Entry 7B5Q (electron microscopy, 2.50 A resolution); this record covers chains I and J of the 3 polymer chains in the assembly.

[Chain I]
Protein: Cyclin-H
From: Homo sapiens
UniProt: P51946 (CCNH_HUMAN); residue numbers follow UniProt; this construct covers 1-323
Chain sequence (323 residues; row label = number of the first residue in the row):
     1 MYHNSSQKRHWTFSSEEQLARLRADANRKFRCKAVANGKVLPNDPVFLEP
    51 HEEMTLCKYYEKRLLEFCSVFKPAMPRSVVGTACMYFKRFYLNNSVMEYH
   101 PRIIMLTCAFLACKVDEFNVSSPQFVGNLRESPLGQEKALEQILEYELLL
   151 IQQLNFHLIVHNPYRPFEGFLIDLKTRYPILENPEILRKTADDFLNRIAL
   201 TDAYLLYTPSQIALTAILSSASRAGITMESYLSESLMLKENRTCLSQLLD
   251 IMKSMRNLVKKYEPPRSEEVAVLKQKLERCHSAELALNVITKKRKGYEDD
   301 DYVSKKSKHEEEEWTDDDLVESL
Not modelled in the structure: 39-41, 285-323
Curated features (UniProtKB/Swiss-Prot):
  - modified residue: Ser5 (Phosphoserine), Ser132 (Phosphoserine), Ser304 (Phosphoserine), Thr315 (Phosphothreonine), Ser322 (Phosphoserine)

[Chain J]
Protein: Cyclin-dependent kinase 7
From: Homo sapiens
Notes: EC 2.7.11.22, 2.7.11.23
UniProt: P50613 (CDK7_HUMAN); residue numbers follow UniProt; this construct covers 1-346
Chain sequence (391 residues; numbered -44 to 346; the number before each row is that of its first residue; numbers below 1 keep their minus sign (Met-44 is residue -44)):
   -44 MASWSHPQFEKGGGSGGGSGGGSWSHPQFEKSGGGSENLYFQSNAMALDV
     6 KSRAKRYEKLDFLGEGQFATVYKARDKNTNQIVAIKKIKLGHRSEAKDGI
    56 NRTALREIKLLQELSHPNIIGLLDAFGHKSNISLVFDFMETDLEVIIKDN
   106 SLVLTPSHIKAYMLMTLQGLEYLHQHWILHRDLKPNNLLLDENGVLKLAD
   156 FGLAKSFGSPNRAYTHQVVTRWYRAPELLFGARMYGVGVDMWAVGCILAE
   206 LLLRVPFLPGDSDLDQLTRIFETLGTPTEEQWPDMCSLPDYVTFKSFPGI
   256 PLHHIFSAAGDDLLDLIQGLFLFNPCARITATQALKMKYFSNRPGPTPGC
   306 QLPRPNCPVETLKEQSNPALAIKRKRTEALEQGGLPKKLIF
Not modelled in the structure: -44 to 9, 46-50, 312-346
Differences from the reference sequence: initiating methionine (-44); expression tag (-43 to 0)
Curated features (UniProtKB/Swiss-Prot):
  - active site: Asp137 (Proton acceptor)
  - binding site (ATP): Leu18 to Val26, Lys41
  - modified residue: Ala2 (N-acetylalanine), Ser7 (Phosphoserine), Ser164 (Phosphoserine), Thr170 (Phosphothreonine), Ser321 (Phosphoserine)
Small-molecule neighbours: ICEC0942 (I74; (3R,4R)-4-[[[7-[(phenylmethyl)amino]-3-propan-2-yl-pyrazolo[1,5-a]pyrimidin-5-yl]amino]methyl]piperidin-3-ol): Leu18, Val26, Ala39, Lys41, Ile75, Phe91, Asp92, Phe93, Met94, Glu95, Thr96, Asp97, Val100, Asn141, Asn142, Leu144, Ala154, Asp155
From the paper describing this entry:
  - specificity-determining residues: Leu18 (proposed by the authors, not directly observed)

[How chain I and chain J interact]
Residue-residue contacts (48):
  Met1(I) with Trp132(J)
  Asn4(I) with Tyr127(J); His131(J), hydrogen bond
  Ser5(I) with Glu68(J)
  Ser6(I) with Glu68(J), hydrogen bond
  Phe110(I) with Asp53(J)
  Leu111(I) with Leu60(J), hydrophobic
  Lys114(I) with Asp53(J), hydrogen bond (side chain-backbone); Gly54(J); Ile55(J), hydrogen bond (side chain-backbone); Arg57(J); Leu60(J); Lys64(J)
  Val115(I) with Lys64(J), hydrogen bond (backbone-side chain)
  Asp116(I) with Arg167(J), hydrogen bond (backbone-side chain)
  Glu117(I) with Arg61(J), salt bridge; Lys64(J), salt bridge; Lys160(J); Arg167(J)
  Asn119(I) with Arg57(J)
  Val120(I) with Arg57(J), hydrogen bond (backbone-side chain)
  Ser122(I) with Lys52(J), hydrogen bond (side chain-backbone); Asp53(J)
  Leu144(I) with Lys52(J); Asp53(J); Gly54(J)
  Glu147(I) with Gly54(J); Ile55(J), hydrogen bond (side chain-backbone)
  Leu148(I) with Ile55(J); Gly82(J); His83(J); Ile87(J), hydrophobic
  Ile151(I) with Ile55(J), hydrophobic; Leu60(J), hydrophobic
  Gln152(I) with Gly82(J), hydrogen bond (side chain-backbone)
  Asn155(I) with Gln67(J)
  Phe156(I) with Ile63(J); Gln67(J), hydrogen bond (backbone-side chain); Ala80(J); Phe81(J); Ile87(J), hydrophobic
  His157(I) with Gln67(J)
  Leu158(I) with Leu60(J), hydrophobic; Ile63(J), hydrophobic; Lys64(J)
  Ile159(I) with Lys64(J); Glu68(J)
  Arg165(I) with Ser164(J), hydrogen bond
Other interface residues (no listed pair), chain I (25 interface residues in all): Leu140
Other interface residues (no listed pair), chain J (26 interface residues in all): Lys84, Ser85, Gln130, Ala159

[Summary]
25 residues of chain I face 26 of chain J across their interface, with 12 hydrogen bonds and 2 salt bridges.
Among the polar pairs are Glu117(I)-Arg61(J), Glu117(I)-Lys64(J) and Asn4(I)-His131(J). Ligands of chain J:
ICEC0942. Curated annotation (UniProt) lists active-site residue Asp137(J) and 10 ATP-binding residues on
chain J. From the paper: the specificity determinant Leu18(J).
Chain I is Cyclin-H and chain J is Cyclin-dependent kinase 7, both from Homo sapiens; the structure, Cryo-EM
structure of the human CAK bound to ICEC0942 (PHENIX-OPLS3e), was determined by electron microscopy together
with 7B5O from the same study.
